Entry 7K1C (X-ray diffraction, 1.90 A resolution); this record covers chains A and B.

[Chain A (and B)]
Name: HTH-type transcriptional regulator TtgR
Organism: Pseudomonas putida
Notes: chain B of this document is another copy of the same molecule, construct and numbering; everything in this record applies to it too
Reference sequence: Q9AIU0 (TTGR_PSEPT); residues 1-210 here = UniProt positions 1-210
Sequence (210 residues; each row starts with the number of its first residue):
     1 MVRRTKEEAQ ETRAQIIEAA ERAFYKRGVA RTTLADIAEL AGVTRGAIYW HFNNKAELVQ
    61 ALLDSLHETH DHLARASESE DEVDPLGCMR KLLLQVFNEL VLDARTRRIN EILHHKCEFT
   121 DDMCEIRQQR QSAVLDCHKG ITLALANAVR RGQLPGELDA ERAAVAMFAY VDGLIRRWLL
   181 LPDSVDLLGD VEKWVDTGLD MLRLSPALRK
Unresolved in the structure: 1-4 (chain B: 1-2)
Ion coordination: Mg2+: Thr69, Glu99
Ligand contacts: resveratrol (STL): Leu66, Met89, Leu92, Leu93, Val96, Asn110, His114, Cys137, Ile141, Met167, Phe168, Val171, Asp172, Ile175
Curated features (UniProtKB/Swiss-Prot):
  - DNA-binding region: Thr33 to Phe52 (H-T-H motif)
From the paper describing this entry:
  - binding site for resveratrol: Asn110, His114, Cys137, Ile141, Met167, Phe168, Asp172
  - mutagenesis - C137I/I141W/M167L/F168Y: increased signaling in response to resveratrol
  - mutagenesis - C137I/I141W/M167L/F168Y, I141W: decreased signaling

[Interface between chain A and chain B]
Pairs across the interface - 102 pairs, chain A then chain B:
  Lys26(A) - Asp121(B)
  Arg27(A) - Thr120(B)
  Gly28(A) - Glu118(B)
  Gly28(A) - Thr120(B)
  Val29(A) - Glu118(B)  hydrogen bond (backbone-side chain)
  Ala30(A) - Ala30(B)  hydrophobic
  Ala30(A) - Arg31(B)
  Ala30(A) - Glu118(B)  hydrogen bond (backbone-side chain)
  Arg31(A) - Ala30(B)
  Arg31(A) - Thr120(B)  hydrogen bond
  Arg31(A) - Asp122(B)  salt bridge
  Glu111(A) - Arg127(B)  salt bridge
  Leu113(A) - Arg176(B)
  His114(A) - His114(B)
  His114(A) - Arg176(B)
  His115(A) - Glu118(B)
  His115(A) - Phe119(B)  hydrogen bond (backbone-backbone)
  Lys116(A) - Glu118(B)
  Lys116(A) - Phe119(B)  hydrogen bond (side chain-backbone)
  Cys117(A) - Glu118(B)
  Glu118(A) - Arg27(B)
  Glu118(A) - Gly28(B)
  Glu118(A) - Val29(B)  hydrogen bond (side chain-backbone)
  Glu118(A) - Ala30(B)  hydrogen bond (side chain-backbone)
  Glu118(A) - His115(B)
  Glu118(A) - Lys116(B)
  Glu118(A) - Cys117(B)
  Glu118(A) - Glu118(B)  hydrogen bond (backbone-side chain)
  Phe119(A) - His115(B)  hydrogen bond (backbone-backbone)
  Phe119(A) - Lys116(B)  hydrogen bond (backbone-side chain)
  Phe119(A) - Leu180(B)  hydrophobic
  Thr120(A) - Lys26(B)
  Thr120(A) - Arg27(B)
  Thr120(A) - Arg31(B)  hydrogen bond
  Asp121(A) - Lys26(B)  salt bridge
  Asp122(A) - Arg31(B)  salt bridge
  Arg127(A) - Glu111(B)  salt bridge
  Arg127(A) - Leu179(B)  hydrogen bond (side chain-backbone)
  Arg127(A) - Leu180(B)
  Arg130(A) - Leu180(B)
  Gln131(A) - Leu180(B)  hydrogen bond (side chain-backbone)
  Gln131(A) - Leu181(B)
  Val134(A) - Arg177(B)
  Val134(A) - Leu180(B)  hydrophobic
  Val134(A) - Leu181(B)  hydrophobic
  Leu135(A) - Leu181(B)  hydrophobic
  His138(A) - Arg177(B)  hydrogen bond
  Arg162(A) - Trp194(B)
  Val165(A) - Leu174(B)  hydrophobic
  Val165(A) - Arg177(B)
  Val165(A) - Val185(B)  hydrophobic
  Val165(A) - Trp194(B)  hydrophobic
  Phe168(A) - Arg177(B)
  Ala169(A) - Ala169(B)
  Ala169(A) - Tyr170(B)
  Ala169(A) - Gly173(B)
  Ala169(A) - Leu174(B)
  Tyr170(A) - Ala169(B)
  Asp172(A) - Arg176(B)
  Gly173(A) - Ala169(B)
  Leu174(A) - Val165(B)  hydrophobic
  Leu174(A) - Ala169(B)
  Arg176(A) - Leu113(B)
  Arg176(A) - His114(B)
  Arg176(A) - Arg130(B)
  Arg176(A) - Asp172(B)  salt bridge
  Arg176(A) - Arg176(B)
  Arg177(A) - Val134(B)
  Arg177(A) - His138(B)  hydrogen bond
  Arg177(A) - Val165(B)
  Arg177(A) - Phe168(B)
  Leu179(A) - Arg127(B)  hydrogen bond (backbone-side chain)
  Leu180(A) - Phe119(B)  hydrophobic
  Leu180(A) - Arg127(B)
  Leu180(A) - Gln131(B)  hydrogen bond (backbone-side chain)
  Leu180(A) - Val134(B)  hydrophobic
  Leu181(A) - Gln131(B)
  Leu181(A) - Val134(B)  hydrophobic
  Leu181(A) - Leu135(B)  hydrophobic
  Val185(A) - Val165(B)  hydrophobic
  Lys193(A) - Arg162(B)
  Lys193(A) - Ala207(B)  hydrogen bond (side chain-backbone)
  Lys193(A) - Arg209(B)
  Trp194(A) - Arg162(B)
  Trp194(A) - Val165(B)  hydrophobic
  Thr197(A) - Met201(B)
  Thr197(A) - Ser205(B)
  Thr197(A) - Ala207(B)
  Thr197(A) - Leu208(B)
  Asp200(A) - Ser205(B)  hydrogen bond
  Asp200(A) - Pro206(B)
  Asp200(A) - Ala207(B)
  Met201(A) - Thr197(B)
  Leu204(A) - Leu204(B)
  Ser205(A) - Thr197(B)
  Ser205(A) - Asp200(B)  hydrogen bond
  Pro206(A) - Asp200(B)
  Ala207(A) - Lys193(B)
  Ala207(A) - Asp196(B)
  Ala207(A) - Thr197(B)
  Ala207(A) - Asp200(B)
  Leu208(A) - Thr197(B)
Also at the interface, not in a pair above, chain A (51 interface residues in all): Ala166, Ser184, Asp190, Asp196
Also at the interface, not in a pair above, chain B (50 interface residues in all): Ala166

[In short]
51 residues of chain A and 50 residues of chain B are in contact; the contacts include 20 hydrogen bonds and 6
salt bridges. Polar contacts include Arg31(A)-Asp122(B), Glu111(A)-Arg127(B) and Asp121(A)-Lys26(B). The paper
reports a binding site for resveratrol at Asn110(A), His114(A) and Cys137(A) among others;
C137I/I141W/M167L/F168Y and I141W of chain A reduce signaling.
Chain A and chain B are both HTH-type transcriptional regulator TtgR (Pseudomonas putida); the structure, TtgR
in complex with resveratrol, was determined by X-ray diffraction together with 7K1A and 7KD8 from the same
study.
